PDB entry 1KW1 | X-ray diffraction, 2.20 A resolution | chains A and B

== Chain A (and B) ==
Protein: 3-Keto-L-Gulonate 6-Phosphate Decarboxylase
Source organism: Escherichia coli
Notes: EC 4.1.2.-; chain B of this document is another copy of the same molecule, construct and numbering; everything in this record applies to it too
UniProt: P39304 (SGAH_ECOLI); residue numbers follow UniProt; this construct covers 1-216
Chain sequence (216 residues; each row starts with the number of its first residue):
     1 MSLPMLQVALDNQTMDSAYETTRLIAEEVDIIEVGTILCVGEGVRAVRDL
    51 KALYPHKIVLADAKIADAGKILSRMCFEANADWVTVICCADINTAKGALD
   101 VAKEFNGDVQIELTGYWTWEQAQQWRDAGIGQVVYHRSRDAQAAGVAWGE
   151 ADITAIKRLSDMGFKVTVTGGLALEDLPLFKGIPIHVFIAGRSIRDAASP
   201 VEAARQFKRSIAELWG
Not modelled in the structure: 1-2, 216 (chain B: 1)
UniProt features mapped onto this chain:
  - binding site (substrate): D11, R192
  - binding site (Mg(2+)): E33, D62
  - site (Transition state stabilizer): K64, D67
  - mutagenesis: E33 (E33K: Loss of activity), K64 (K64A: 16% of wild-type activity), D67 (D67A: 5% of wild-type activity), E112 (E112A: 0.5% of wild-type activity), H136 (H136A: 5% of wild-type activity), R139 (R139V: 17% of wild-type activity)
Metal / ion sites: Mg2+: E33, D62 (together with L-guluronic acid 6-phosphate)
Ligand contacts: L-guluronic acid 6-phosphate (LG6): A9, D11, E33, T36, D62, K64, E112, H136, R139, T169, G170, G171, L172, I189, A190, G191, R192

== Interface between chain A and chain B ==
Contacting residue pairs - 63 pairs, chain A then chain B:
  Q13(A) - M75(B)
  I37(A) - I71(B)  hydrophobic
  I37(A) - M75(B)
  V40(A) - G43(B)
  V40(A) - V44(B)  hydrogen bond (backbone-backbone)
  G41(A) - V44(B)
  G41(A) - M75(B)
  E42(A) - E42(B)
  E42(A) - G43(B)
  G43(A) - V40(B)
  G43(A) - G43(B)
  V44(A) - V40(B)  hydrogen bond (backbone-backbone)
  V44(A) - G41(B)
  K64(A) - A66(B)
  A66(A) - K64(B)
  A66(A) - T114(B)
  D67(A) - T114(B)
  D67(A) - H136(B)  salt bridge
  D67(A) - S138(B)  hydrogen bond
  D67(A) - R139(B)  hydrogen bond (side chain-backbone)
  D67(A) - D140(B)  hydrogen bond (side chain-backbone)
  A68(A) - D140(B)  hydrogen bond (backbone-side chain)
  G69(A) - D140(B)  hydrogen bond (backbone-side chain)
  I71(A) - I37(B)  hydrophobic
  I71(A) - R139(B)
  M75(A) - Q13(B)
  M75(A) - I37(B)  hydrophobic
  M75(A) - G41(B)
  I87(A) - C89(B)  hydrophobic
  C89(A) - I87(B)  hydrophobic
  C89(A) - C88(B)  hydrophobic
  C89(A) - C89(B)  hydrogen bond
  C89(A) - T114(B)
  C89(A) - G115(B)
  C89(A) - Y116(B)  hydrogen bond (backbone-backbone)
  D91(A) - S138(B)
  N93(A) - D140(B)
  N93(A) - A141(B)
  N93(A) - A144(B)
  T94(A) - S138(B)
  T94(A) - D140(B)  hydrogen bond
  T114(A) - A66(B)
  T114(A) - D67(B)
  T114(A) - C89(B)
  G115(A) - C89(B)
  Y116(A) - C89(B)  hydrogen bond (backbone-backbone)
  Y116(A) - Y116(B)  hydrophobic
  Y116(A) - T118(B)
  Y116(A) - Q121(B)
  T118(A) - Y116(B)
  Q121(A) - Y116(B)
  H136(A) - D67(B)  salt bridge
  S138(A) - D67(B)  hydrogen bond
  S138(A) - D91(B)
  S138(A) - T94(B)
  R139(A) - D67(B)  hydrogen bond (backbone-side chain)
  R139(A) - I71(B)
  D140(A) - D67(B)  hydrogen bond (backbone-side chain)
  D140(A) - A68(B)  hydrogen bond (side chain-backbone)
  D140(A) - G69(B)  hydrogen bond (side chain-backbone)
  D140(A) - N93(B)
  D140(A) - T94(B)  hydrogen bond
  A144(A) - N93(B)
Other interface residues (no listed pair), chain A (34 interface residues in all): T36, C39, L72, C88, A141
Other interface residues (no listed pair), chain B (34 interface residues in all): T36, C39, L72

== In short ==
Chain A and chain B each contribute 34 residues to their interface, with 17 hydrogen bonds and 2 salt bridges.
Polar contacts include D67(A)-H136(B), D67(A)-S138(B) and D67(A)-R139(B). Ligands of chain A: L-guluronic acid
6-phosphate.
Both chains are 3-Keto-L-Gulonate 6-Phosphate Decarboxylase (Escherichia coli). Entry 1KW1 (Crystal Structure
of 3-Keto-L-Gulonate 6-Phosphate Decarboxylase with bound L-gulonate 6-phosphate) was determined by X-ray
diffraction (same publication as 1KV8).
